Entry 3HF4 (X-ray diffraction, 2.70 A resolution); this record covers chains A and E of the 4 polymer chains in the assembly.

[Chain A (and E)]
Protein: Hemoglobin subunit alpha-1/2
Source organism: Rattus norvegicus
Notes: chain E of this document is another copy of the same molecule, construct and numbering; everything in this record applies to it too
Reference sequence: P01946 (HBA_RAT); residues 1-141 here correspond to UniProt positions 2-142 (UniProt number = residue number + 1)
Chain sequence (141 residues; each row starts with the number of its first residue):
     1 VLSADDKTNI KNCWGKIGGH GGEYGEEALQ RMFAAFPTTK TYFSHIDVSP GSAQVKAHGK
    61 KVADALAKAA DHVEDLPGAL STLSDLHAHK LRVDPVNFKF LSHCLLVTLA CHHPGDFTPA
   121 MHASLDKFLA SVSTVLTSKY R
Bound ions: heme Fe near H87 (its only coordinating residue here)
Ligand contacts: heme (HEM): M32, T39, Y42, F43, H45, H58, K61, V62, A65, L66, L83, L86, H87, L91, V93, N97, F98, L101, V132
Curated features (UniProtKB/Swiss-Prot):
  - binding site (O2): H58
  - binding site (heme b): H87
  - modified residue: S3 (Phosphoserine), K7 (N6-succinyllysine), T8 (Phosphothreonine), K11 (N6-succinyllysine), K16 (N6-acetyllysine), Y24 (Phosphotyrosine), K40 (N6-succinyllysine), S49 (Phosphoserine), S102 (Phosphoserine), T108 (Phosphothreonine), S124 (Phosphoserine), S131 (Phosphoserine), T134 (Phosphothreonine), T137 (Phosphothreonine), S138 (Phosphoserine)

[Interface between chain A and chain E]
Pairs across the interface (10):
  V1(A) - V135(E)  hydrophobic
  V1(A) - S138(E)  hydrogen bond (backbone-side chain)
  V1(A) - Y140(E)  hydrophobic
  L2(A) - Y140(E)
  S3(A) - Y140(E)
  K127(A) - S138(E)  hydrogen bond (side chain-backbone)
  K127(A) - K139(E)  hydrogen bond (side chain-backbone)
  S138(A) - V1(E)  hydrogen bond (side chain-backbone)
  S138(A) - K127(E)
  Y140(A) - V1(E)  hydrophobic
Interface residues without a listed pair, chain A (9 interface residues in all): P77, K139, R141
Interface residues without a listed pair, chain E (8 interface residues in all): S3, R141

[Overview]
The interface between chain A and chain E involves 9 residues on one side and 8 on the other; the contacts
include 4 hydrogen bonds. Polar contacts include V1(A)-S138(E), K127(A)-S138(E) and K127(A)-K139(E). Ligands
of chain A: heme.
Both chains are Hemoglobin subunit alpha-1/2 (Rattus norvegicus). Entry 3HF4 (Crystal structure of rat
methemoglobin in R2 state) was determined by X-ray diffraction.
